Entry 5ANU (X-ray diffraction, 1.80 A resolution); this record covers chain A.

Chain A:
Protein: 7,8-dihydro-8-oxoguanine triphosphatase
Source organism: Homo sapiens
Notes: EC 3.6.1.55, 3.6.1.56
Reference sequence: P36639 (8ODP_HUMAN); residues 1-156 here correspond to UniProt positions 42-197 (UniProt number = residue number + 41)
Amino-acid sequence (158 residues; row label = number of the first residue in the row; numbers below 1 keep their minus sign (Gly-1 is residue -1)):
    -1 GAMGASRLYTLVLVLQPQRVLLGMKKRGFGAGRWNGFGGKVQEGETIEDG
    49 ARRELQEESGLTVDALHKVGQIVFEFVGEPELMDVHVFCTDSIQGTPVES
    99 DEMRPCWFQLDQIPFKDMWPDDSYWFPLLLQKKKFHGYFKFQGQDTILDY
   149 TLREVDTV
Unresolved in the structure: -1 to 2
Construct notes: expression tag (-1 to 0)
Small-molecule neighbours: 58T (13-(methylamino)-23,24,25-trioxa-17,18,19,21-tetrazatetracyclo-tricosa-1(3),2(10),4(11),12(14),13(18),16(19)-hexan-15-one): Tyr7, Thr8, Leu9, Leu11, Leu20, Phe27, Trp32, Asn33, Gly34, Phe35, Gly36, Gly37, Phe72, Phe74, Met81, Val83, Met116, Trp117, Asp119, Asp120, Trp123, Phe124

Summary:
Chain A binds compound 58T.
Chain A is 7,8-dihydro-8-oxoguanine triphosphatase (Homo sapiens); the structure, MTH1 in complex with
compound 15, was determined by X-ray diffraction together with 5ANS, 5ANT, 5ANV and 5ANW from the same study.
